Entry 6MME (X-ray diffraction, 1.90 A resolution); this record covers chains A and B.

Chain A (and B):
Protein: Tyrosine phenol-lyase
From: Citrobacter freundii
Notes: EC 4.1.99.2; chain B of this document is another copy of the same molecule, construct and numbering; everything in this record applies to it too
UniProt: P31013 (TPL_CITFR); residues 1-456 here = UniProt positions 1-456
Chain sequence (456 residues; each row starts with the number of its first residue):
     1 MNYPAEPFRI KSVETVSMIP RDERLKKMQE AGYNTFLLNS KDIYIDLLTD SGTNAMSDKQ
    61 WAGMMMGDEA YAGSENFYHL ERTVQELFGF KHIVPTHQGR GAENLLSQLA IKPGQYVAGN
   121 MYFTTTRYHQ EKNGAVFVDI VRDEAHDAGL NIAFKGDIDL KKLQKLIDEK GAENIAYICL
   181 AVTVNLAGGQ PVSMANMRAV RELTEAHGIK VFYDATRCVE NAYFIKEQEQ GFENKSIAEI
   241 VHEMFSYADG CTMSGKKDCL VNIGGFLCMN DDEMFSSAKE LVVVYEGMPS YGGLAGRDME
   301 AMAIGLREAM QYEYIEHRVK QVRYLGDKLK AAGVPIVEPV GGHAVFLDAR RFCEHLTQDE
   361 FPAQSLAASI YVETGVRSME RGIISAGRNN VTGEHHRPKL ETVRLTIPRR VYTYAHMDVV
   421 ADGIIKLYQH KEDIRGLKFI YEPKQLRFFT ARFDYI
Unresolved in the structure: 1
Bound ions: K+ site 1: Gly52, Asn262 (shared with Glu69(B) of chain B); K+ site 2: Glu69 (shared with Gly52(B), Asn262(B) of chain B)
Residues lining bound ligands:
  - 0JO (2-{[(E)-{3-hydroxy-2-methyl-5-[(phosphonooxy)methyl]pyridin-4-yl}methylidene]amino}prop-2-enoic acid): Thr49, Ser51, Gln98, Gly99, Arg100, Glu103, Phe123, Thr125, Thr126, Asn185, Asp214, Thr216, Arg217, Ser254, Lys256, Lys257, Met379, Arg381, Arg404
  - pyridin-4-ol (CQG), molecule 1: Arg9, Asp68, Glu75
  - pyridin-4-ol (CQG), molecule 2: Phe36, Arg100, Phe123, Thr124, Thr125, Met379, Arg381, Phe448, Phe449
  - pyridin-4-ol (CQG), molecule 3: Glu227, Gln228, Arg323
  - 3,6,9,12,15,18-hexaoxaicosane-1,20-diol (P33): Tyr3, Pro4, Ala5, Tyr324, Tyr414, Ala415, Asp418, Val419, Asp422
Curated features (UniProtKB/Swiss-Prot):
  - modified residue: Lys257 (N6-(pyridoxal phosphate)lysine)

Interface between chain A and chain B:
Contacting residue pairs (108; chain A residue first):
  Phe36(A) - Tyr71(B)  hydrophobic
  Phe36(A) - Ala72(B)
  Phe36(A) - Met288(B)
  Leu38(A) - Ala72(B)
  Leu38(A) - Gly73(B)
  Asn39(A) - Gly73(B)
  Asn39(A) - Tyr78(B)  hydrogen bond
  Ser40(A) - Asp68(B)  hydrogen bond
  Ser40(A) - Ala70(B)
  Ser40(A) - Ala72(B)
  Ser40(A) - Gly73(B)  hydrogen bond (backbone-backbone)
  Ser40(A) - Ser74(B)
  Lys41(A) - Glu75(B)
  Asp46(A) - Ala70(B)
  Leu48(A) - Tyr71(B)  hydrophobic
  Thr49(A) - Tyr71(B)
  Ser51(A) - Tyr71(B)
  Gly52(A) - Glu69(B)
  Thr53(A) - Glu69(B)
  Met56(A) - Arg297(B)
  Trp61(A) - Met64(B)
  Trp61(A) - Met65(B)  hydrophobic
  Met64(A) - Trp61(B)
  Met64(A) - Arg297(B)
  Met65(A) - Trp61(B)  hydrophobic
  Met65(A) - Met65(B)  hydrophobic
  Asp68(A) - Ser40(B)  hydrogen bond
  Glu69(A) - Gly52(B)
  Glu69(A) - Thr53(B)
  Glu69(A) - Asn262(B)
  Ala70(A) - Ser40(B)
  Ala70(A) - Asp46(B)
  Tyr71(A) - Thr49(B)
  Tyr71(A) - Ser51(B)
  Tyr71(A) - Arg100(B)  hydrogen bond
  Ala72(A) - Phe36(B)
  Ala72(A) - Arg377(B)  hydrogen bond (backbone-side chain)
  Gly73(A) - Leu38(B)
  Gly73(A) - Asn39(B)
  Gly73(A) - Ser40(B)  hydrogen bond (backbone-backbone)
  Glu75(A) - Lys41(B)
  Tyr78(A) - Asn39(B)  hydrogen bond
  His97(A) - His97(B)
  His97(A) - Tyr285(B)
  His97(A) - Glu286(B)  salt bridge
  His97(A) - Gly293(B)
  Gln98(A) - Glu286(B)  hydrogen bond (side chain-backbone)
  Gln98(A) - Tyr291(B)  hydrogen bond
  Gln98(A) - Gly293(B)
  Arg100(A) - Tyr71(B)  hydrogen bond
  Arg100(A) - Val283(B)  hydrogen bond (side chain-backbone)
  Arg100(A) - Val284(B)
  Arg100(A) - Tyr285(B)
  Arg100(A) - Gly287(B)
  Arg100(A) - Tyr291(B)
  Asn104(A) - Tyr285(B)
  Tyr128(A) - Val284(B)  hydrophobic
  His129(A) - Val284(B)  hydrogen bond (side chain-backbone)
  Lys132(A) - Tyr285(B)
  Lys256(A) - Tyr291(B)  hydrogen bond
  Asn262(A) - Glu69(B)
  Asn262(A) - Arg297(B)  hydrogen bond
  Ile263(A) - Gly293(B)
  Glu273(A) - Lys444(B)  salt bridge
  Lys279(A) - Leu446(B)
  Glu280(A) - Gln445(B)
  Val283(A) - Arg100(B)  hydrogen bond (backbone-side chain)
  Val283(A) - Leu446(B)  hydrophobic
  Val284(A) - Arg100(B)
  Val284(A) - Tyr128(B)  hydrophobic
  Val284(A) - His129(B)  hydrogen bond (backbone-side chain)
  Tyr285(A) - His97(B)
  Tyr285(A) - Arg100(B)
  Tyr285(A) - Asn104(B)
  Tyr285(A) - Lys132(B)  hydrogen bond
  Glu286(A) - His97(B)  salt bridge
  Glu286(A) - Gln98(B)
  Gly287(A) - Arg100(B)
  Met288(A) - Phe448(B)  hydrophobic
  Met288(A) - Phe449(B)  hydrophobic
  Pro289(A) - Phe449(B)  hydrophobic
  Ser290(A) - Phe449(B)
  Tyr291(A) - Gln98(B)  hydrogen bond
  Tyr291(A) - Arg100(B)
  Tyr291(A) - Lys256(B)  hydrogen bond
  Gly293(A) - His97(B)
  Gly293(A) - Gln98(B)
  Gly293(A) - Ile263(B)
  Arg297(A) - Met56(B)
  Arg297(A) - Met64(B)
  Arg297(A) - Asn262(B)  hydrogen bond
  Arg297(A) - Asp298(B)  salt bridge
  Asp298(A) - Arg297(B)  salt bridge
  Asp298(A) - Asp298(B)
  Arg377(A) - Ala72(B)  hydrogen bond (side chain-backbone)
  Tyr441(A) - Ser276(B)  hydrogen bond
  Tyr441(A) - Glu280(B)  hydrogen bond
  Pro443(A) - Glu280(B)
  Lys444(A) - Glu280(B)  hydrogen bond (backbone-side chain)
  Gln445(A) - Glu280(B)  hydrogen bond (side chain-backbone)
  Leu446(A) - Lys279(B)
  Leu446(A) - Glu280(B)
  Leu446(A) - Val283(B)  hydrophobic
  Leu446(A) - Val284(B)  hydrophobic
  Phe449(A) - Tyr71(B)
  Phe449(A) - Val283(B)  hydrophobic
  Phe449(A) - Met288(B)  hydrophobic
  Phe449(A) - Pro289(B)  hydrophobic
Other interface residues (no listed pair), chain A (64 interface residues in all): Glu14, Gly67, Ser74, Gln108, Thr125, Leu294, Ala295, Glu442, Thr450
Other interface residues (no listed pair), chain B (61 interface residues in all): Glu14, Leu48, Gly67, Thr125, Leu281, Leu294, Ala295, Thr450

Summary:
Chain A and chain B form an interface of 64 and 61 residues respectively; the contacts include 26 hydrogen
bonds and 5 salt bridges. Polar contacts include His97(A)-Glu286(B), Glu273(A)-Lys444(B) and
Arg297(A)-Asp298(B). Bound to chain A: 3 copies of pyridin-4-ol, compound 0JO and
3,6,9,12,15,18-hexaoxaicosane-1,20-diol.
Both chains are Tyrosine phenol-lyase (Citrobacter freundii). Entry 6MME (Citrobacter freundii tyrosine
phenol-lyase complexed with 4-hydroxypyridine and aminoacrylate from S-ethyl-L-cysteine) was determined by
X-ray diffraction together with 6NV8, 6MO3, 6MPD, 6MQQ and 6MLS from the same study.
